PDB entry 5L5W | X-ray diffraction, 2.80 A resolution | chains C and D of the 28 polymer chains in the assembly

# Chain C
Protein: Proteasome subunit alpha type-4
From: Saccharomyces cerevisiae (strain ATCC 204508 / S288c)
Notes: EC 3.4.25.1
UniProt: P40303 (PSA4_YEAST); residues -1 to 252 here correspond to UniProt positions 1-254 (UniProt number = residue number + 2)
Sequence (254 residues; numbered -1 to 252; the number before each row is that of its first residue; numbers below 1 keep their minus sign (Met-1 is residue -1)):
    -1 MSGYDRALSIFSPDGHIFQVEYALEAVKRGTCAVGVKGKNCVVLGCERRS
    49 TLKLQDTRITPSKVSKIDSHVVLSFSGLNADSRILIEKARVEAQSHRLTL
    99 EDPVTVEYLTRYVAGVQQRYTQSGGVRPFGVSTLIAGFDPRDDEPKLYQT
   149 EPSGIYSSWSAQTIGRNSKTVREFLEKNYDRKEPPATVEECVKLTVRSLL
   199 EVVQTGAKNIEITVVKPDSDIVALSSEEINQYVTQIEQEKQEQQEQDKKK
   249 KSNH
Unresolved in the structure: -1 to 0, 241-252
Curated features (UniProtKB/Swiss-Prot):
  - modified residue: Thr58 (Phosphothreonine)

# Chain D
Protein: Proteasome subunit alpha type-5
From: Saccharomyces cerevisiae (strain ATCC 204508 / S288c)
Notes: EC 3.4.25.1
UniProt: P32379 (PSA5_YEAST); residues -7 to 252 here correspond to UniProt positions 1-260 (UniProt number = residue number + 8)
Sequence (260 residues; each row starts with the number of its first residue; numbers below 1 keep their minus sign (Met-7 is residue -7)):
    -7 MFLTRSEYDRGVSTFSPEGRLFQVEYSLEAIKLGSTAIGIATKEGVVLGV
    43 EKRATSPLLESDSIEKIVEIDRHIGCAMSGLTADARSMIEHARTAAVTHN
    93 LYYDEDINVESLTQSVCDLALRFGEGASGEERLMSRPFGVALLIAGHDAD
   143 DGYQLFHAEPSGTFYRYNAKAIGSGSEGAQAELLNEWHSSLTLKEAELLV
   193 LKILKQVMEEKLDENNAQLSCITKQDGFKIYDNEKTAELIKELKEKEAAE
   243 SPEEADVEMS
Unresolved in the structure: -7 to 0, 118-124, 243-252

# How chain C and chain D interact
Residue-residue contacts (61; chain C residue first):
  Asp3(C) - Glu117(D)
  Arg4(C) - Glu117(D)
  Ala5(C) - Val4(D)  hydrophobic
  Ala5(C) - Glu117(D)
  Ala5(C) - Ser127(D)
  Ser7(C) - Ser127(D)
  Ser7(C) - Arg128(D)
  Ile8(C) - Gln15(D)
  Phe9(C) - Gln15(D)
  Phe9(C) - Tyr18(D)  hydrophobic
  Phe9(C) - Ser19(D)
  Phe9(C) - Leu73(D)  hydrophobic
  Phe9(C) - Arg128(D)
  Phe9(C) - Pro129(D)
  Phe9(C) - Gly131(D)
  Ser10(C) - Tyr18(D)
  Pro11(C) - Tyr18(D)  hydrophobic
  Pro11(C) - Glu21(D)
  Asp12(C) - Glu21(D)
  Gly13(C) - Tyr18(D)
  Gly13(C) - Glu21(D)
  Gly13(C) - Ala22(D)
  His14(C) - Leu25(D)
  Ile15(C) - Leu73(D)  hydrophobic
  Ile15(C) - Arg128(D)
  Lys35(C) - Glu52(D)  salt bridge
  Gln116(C) - Ala75(D)
  Gln116(C) - Asp76(D)
  Gln116(C) - Arg128(D)
  Thr119(C) - Arg128(D)  hydrogen bond (backbone-side chain)
  Gln120(C) - Met126(D)
  Gln120(C) - Ser127(D)  hydrogen bond (backbone-backbone)
  Gln120(C) - Arg128(D)
  Gln120(C) - Pro129(D)
  Gln120(C) - Phe130(D)
  Ser121(C) - Ser127(D)
  Gly122(C) - Ser127(D)
  Ser151(C) - Ala75(D)
  Gly152(C) - Ala75(D)
  Ile153(C) - Thr74(D)
  Ile153(C) - Ala75(D)  hydrophobic
  Ser155(C) - Leu51(D)
  Ser155(C) - Ser55(D)
  Ser156(C) - Leu51(D)
  Ser156(C) - Glu52(D)  hydrogen bond
  Ser156(C) - Ser55(D)  hydrogen bond (backbone-side chain)
  Trp157(C) - Ser48(D)
  Trp157(C) - Leu50(D)
  Trp157(C) - Leu51(D)
  Trp157(C) - Glu52(D)
  Ser158(C) - Leu50(D)  hydrogen bond (backbone-backbone)
  Ser158(C) - Glu52(D)  hydrogen bond
  Ala159(C) - Leu50(D)
  Leu173(C) - Leu50(D)  hydrophobic
  Glu174(C) - Ser48(D)  hydrogen bond
  Glu174(C) - Pro49(D)
  Glu174(C) - Leu50(D)
  Arg179(C) - Pro49(D)  hydrogen bond (side chain-backbone)
  Arg179(C) - Leu50(D)  hydrogen bond (side chain-backbone)
  Arg179(C) - Leu51(D)  hydrogen bond (side chain-backbone)
  Arg179(C) - Glu52(D)
Other interface residues (no listed pair), chain C (31 interface residues in all): Arg170, Tyr177
Other interface residues (no listed pair), chain D (27 interface residues in all): Asp1, Thr47, Ser79

# In short
31 residues of chain C and 27 residues of chain D are in contact, with 10 hydrogen bonds and 1 salt bridge.
Polar contacts include Lys35(C)-Glu52(D), Thr119(C)-Arg128(D) and Ser156(C)-Glu52(D).
Here chain C is Proteasome subunit alpha type-4 and chain D is Proteasome subunit alpha type-5, both from
Saccharomyces cerevisiae (strain ATCC 204508 / S288c). Entry 5L5W (Yeast 20S proteasome with human beta5c
(1-138) and human beta6 (97-111; 118-133)) was determined by X-ray diffraction together with 5L52, 5L54, 5L55,
5L5A, 5L5B, 5L5D and 30 further entries from the same study.
